PDB entry 8FAN | X-ray diffraction, 2.90 A resolution | chains C and Q of the 3 polymer chains in the assembly

Chain C:
Molecule: Ky15.1 Antibody, heavy chain
Organism: Mus musculus
Notes: antibody fragment or engineered binder
Sequence (225 residues; numbered 1 to 216 plus 9 insertion-coded residues; the number before each row is that of its first residue; a row labelled like 82A-82C holds insertion residues (82A, then the next letters in order)):
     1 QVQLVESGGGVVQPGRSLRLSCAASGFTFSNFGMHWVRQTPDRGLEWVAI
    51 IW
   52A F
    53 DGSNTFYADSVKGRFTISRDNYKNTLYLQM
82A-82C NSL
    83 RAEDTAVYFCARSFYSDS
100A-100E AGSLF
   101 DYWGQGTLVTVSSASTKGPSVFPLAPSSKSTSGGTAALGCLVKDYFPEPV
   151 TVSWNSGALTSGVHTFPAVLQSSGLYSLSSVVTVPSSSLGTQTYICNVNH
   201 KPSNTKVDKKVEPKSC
Not modelled in the structure: 127-134, 190-194, 214-216
Disulfide bonds: Cys22-Cys92, Cys140-Cys196

Chain Q:
Molecule: Circumsporozoite protein KQPA peptide
Reference sequence: P19597 (CSP_PLAFO); residues 1-15 here correspond to UniProt positions 95-109 (UniProt number = residue number + 94)
Sequence (15 residues; row label = number of the first residue in the row):
     1 KQPADGNPDPNANPN
Not modelled in the structure: 1-6, 13-15

Interface between chain C and chain Q:
Contacting residue pairs (21; chain C residue first):
  Asn31(C) - Asn11(Q)
  Asn31(C) - Ala12(Q)  hydrogen bond (backbone-backbone)
  Phe32(C) - Asn11(Q)
  Gly33(C) - Pro10(Q)  hydrogen bond (backbone-backbone)
  Gly33(C) - Asn11(Q)  hydrogen bond (backbone-side chain)
  Ile50(C) - Pro10(Q)  hydrophobic
  Trp52(C) - Pro8(Q)  hydrophobic
  Trp52(C) - Asp9(Q)
  Trp52(C) - Pro10(Q)
  Phe52A(C) - Pro10(Q)  hydrogen bond (backbone-backbone)
  Phe52A(C) - Asn11(Q)
  Phe52A(C) - Ala12(Q)
  Ser95(C) - Pro10(Q)
  Ser95(C) - Asn11(Q)  hydrogen bond (backbone-side chain)
  Tyr97(C) - Asn7(Q)
  Tyr97(C) - Pro8(Q)
  Tyr97(C) - Asp9(Q)
  Tyr97(C) - Asn11(Q)
  Ser100C(C) - Asn7(Q)
  Ser100C(C) - Pro8(Q)
  Ser100C(C) - Pro10(Q)
Interface residues without a listed pair, chain C (10 interface residues in all): Phe96

Overview:
The interface between chain C and chain Q involves 10 residues on one side and 6 on the other; the contacts
include 5 hydrogen bonds. Polar contacts include Gly33(C)-Asn11(Q), Ser95(C)-Asn11(Q) and Asn31(C)-Ala12(Q).
Chain C is Ky15.1 Antibody, heavy chain (Mus musculus) and chain Q is Circumsporozoite protein KQPA peptide;
the structure, Crystal structure of Ky15.1 Fab in complex with circumsporozoite protein KQPA peptide, was
determined by X-ray diffraction (same publication as 8F95, 8F9E, 8F9F, 8F9S, 8F9T, 8F9U and 11 further
entries).
